PDB entry 8P8J | electron microscopy, 3.49 A resolution | chains A and D of the 7 polymer chains in the assembly

Chain A:
Molecule: ATP-binding cassette sub-family G member 2
Organism: Homo sapiens
Notes: EC 7.6.2.2
UniProt: Q9UNQ0 (ABCG2_HUMAN); residue numbers follow UniProt; this construct covers 1-655
Sequence (655 residues; numbered 1 to 655; the number before each row is that of its first residue):
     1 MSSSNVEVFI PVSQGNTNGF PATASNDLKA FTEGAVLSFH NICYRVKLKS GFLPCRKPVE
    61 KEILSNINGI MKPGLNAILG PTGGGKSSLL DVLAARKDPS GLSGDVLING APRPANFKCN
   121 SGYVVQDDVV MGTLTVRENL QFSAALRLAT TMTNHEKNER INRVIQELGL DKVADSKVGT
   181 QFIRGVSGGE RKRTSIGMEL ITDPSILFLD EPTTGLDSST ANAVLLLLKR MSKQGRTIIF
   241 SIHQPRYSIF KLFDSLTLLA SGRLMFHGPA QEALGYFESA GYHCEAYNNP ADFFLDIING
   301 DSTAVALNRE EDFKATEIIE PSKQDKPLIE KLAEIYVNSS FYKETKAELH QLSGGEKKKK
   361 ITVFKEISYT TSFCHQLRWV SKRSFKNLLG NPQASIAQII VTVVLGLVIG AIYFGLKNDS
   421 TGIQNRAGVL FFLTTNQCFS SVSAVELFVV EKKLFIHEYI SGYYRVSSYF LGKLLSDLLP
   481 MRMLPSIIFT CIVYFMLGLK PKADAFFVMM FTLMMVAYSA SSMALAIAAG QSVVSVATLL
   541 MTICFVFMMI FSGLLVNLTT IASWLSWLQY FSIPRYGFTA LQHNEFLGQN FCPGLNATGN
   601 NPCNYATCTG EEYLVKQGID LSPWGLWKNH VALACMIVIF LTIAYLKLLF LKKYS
Unresolved in the structure: 1-27, 47-60, 302-327, 355-368, 655
Cystine bridges: Cys592-Cys608
Covalently attached groups: N-acetylglucosamine (NAG) linked to Asn596
Swiss-Prot annotation at these positions:
  - binding site (ATP): Gly80 to Ser87, Arg184 to Glu190, Glu211, His243
  - site (Not glycosylated): Asn418, Asn557
  - modified residue: Thr362 (Phosphothreonine)
  - glycosylation: Asn596 (N-linked (GlcNAc...) asparagine)
What the authors report for this chain:
  - conformationally variable residues (order/disorder transition): Leu28 to Glu33

Chain D:
Molecule: 5D3(Fab) heavy chain variable domain
Organism: Mus musculus
Notes: antibody fragment or engineered binder
Sequence (221 residues; row label = number of the first residue in the row):
     1 QVQLQESGPG LVKPSQSLSL TCTVTGFSIT SDYAWNWIRQ FPGKKLEWMG YINFDGGTTY
    61 NPSLRGRISI TRDTSKNQFF LQLRSVTPED TATYYCATFY GAKGTLDYWG QGTSVTVSSA
   121 KTTPPSVYPL APVCGDTSGS SVTLGCLVKG YFPEPVTLTW NSGSLSSGVH TFPAVLQSDL
   181 YTLSSSVTVT SSTWPSQSIT CNVAHPASST KVDKKIEPRG P
Unresolved in the structure: 1, 120-221
Cystine bridges: Cys22-Cys96
Small-molecule neighbours: N-acetylglucosamine (NAG; 2-acetamido-2-deoxy-beta-D-glucopyranose): Thr30, Ser31, Phe54

Interface between chain A and chain D:
Pairs across the interface (16; chain A residue first):
  Asn590(A) - Asp55(D)
  Pro593(A) - Tyr51(D)
  Pro593(A) - Asn53(D)
  Pro593(A) - Phe99(D)
  Pro593(A) - Gly101(D)
  Gly594(A) - Asp32(D)
  Gly594(A) - Ala34(D)
  Gly594(A) - Asn53(D)  hydrogen bond (backbone-side chain)
  Gly594(A) - Tyr100(D)
  Gly594(A) - Gly101(D)  hydrogen bond (backbone-backbone)
  Leu595(A) - Asp32(D)
  Leu595(A) - Phe54(D)
  Leu595(A) - Tyr100(D)  hydrophobic
  Asn596(A) - Ser31(D)  hydrogen bond (side chain-backbone)
  Asn596(A) - Asp32(D)  hydrogen bond (backbone-side chain)
  Asn596(A) - Phe54(D)
Other interface residues (no listed pair), chain A (7 interface residues in all): Cys592, Pro602
Other interface residues (no listed pair), chain D (12 interface residues in all): Tyr33, Ala102

Summary:
7 residues of chain A face 12 of chain D across their interface, with 4 hydrogen bonds. Polar pairs include
Gly594(A)-Asn53(D), Asn596(A)-Ser31(D) and Asn596(A)-Asp32(D). Bound to chain D: N-acetylglucosamine.
N-acetylglucosamine is covalently linked to Asn596(A). UniProt lists 17 ATP-binding residues on chain A. From
the paper: conformational variability at Leu28(A).
Chain A is ATP-binding cassette sub-family G member 2 (Homo sapiens) and chain D is 5D3(Fab) heavy chain
variable domain (Mus musculus); the structure, Structure of 5D3-Fab and nanobody(Nb96)-bound ABCG2, was
determined by electron microscopy (same publication as 8P8A).
